Entry 7D3M (electron microscopy, 3.94 A resolution); this record covers chains H and L of the 6 polymer chains in the assembly.

== Chain H ==
Molecule: R50 vh
From: Bos taurus
Amino-acid sequence (167 residues; numbered 1 to 167; the number before each row is that of its first residue):
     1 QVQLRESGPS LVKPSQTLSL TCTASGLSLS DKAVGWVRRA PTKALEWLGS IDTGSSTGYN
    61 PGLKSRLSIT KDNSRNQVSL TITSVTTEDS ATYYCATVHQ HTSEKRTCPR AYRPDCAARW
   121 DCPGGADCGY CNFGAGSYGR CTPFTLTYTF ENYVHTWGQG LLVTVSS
Unresolved in the structure: 146-167
Disulfides: Cys122-Cys141

== Chain L ==
Molecule: R50 vl
From: Bos taurus
Amino-acid sequence (123 residues; numbered 1 to 123; the number before each row is that of its first residue):
     1 WAQAVLTQPS SVSGSLGQRV SITCSGSSSN VGNGYVSWYQ LIPGSAPRTL IYGDTNRASG
    61 VPDRFSGSRA GNTATLSISS LQAEDEAEYF CASPEDSSSN ANFGSGTTLT VLGDYKDDDD
   121 KGG
Unresolved in the structure: 1-4, 113-123

== Chain H / chain L interface ==
Residue-residue contacts - 57 pairs, chain H then chain L:
  Gln1(H) with Thr49(L); Ala58(L); Ser59(L), hydrogen bond (backbone-backbone); Gly60(L)
  Val2(H) with Thr49(L)
  Leu4(H) with Ala46(L); Pro47(L); Arg48(L)
  Arg5(H) with Ala46(L)
  Glu6(H) with Ala46(L)
  Lys32(H) with Tyr35(L); Tyr52(L)
  Val37(H) with Phe103(L), hydrophobic
  Arg39(H) with Glu88(L); Ser105(L)
  Leu45(H) with Leu6(L); Thr7(L); Gln8(L); Gly104(L); Ser105(L)
  Glu46(H) with Phe103(L)
  Trp47(H) with Asn100(L); Ala101(L); Asn102(L); Phe103(L)
  Tyr59(H) with Ser98(L)
  Tyr94(H) with Leu41(L), hydrophobic; Ile42(L), hydrogen bond (side chain-backbone); Pro43(L); Gly44(L), hydrogen bond (side chain-backbone); Ser45(L); Phe90(L), hydrophobic
  Cys95(H) with Leu41(L); Phe90(L), hydrophobic; Phe103(L), hydrophobic
  Thr97(H) with Tyr39(L); Phe103(L)
  Val98(H) with Phe103(L), hydrophobic
  His99(H) with Tyr35(L), hydrogen bond (side chain-backbone); Val36(L); Ser37(L); Tyr39(L); Ala92(L), hydrogen bond (side chain-backbone); Ser93(L); Phe103(L)
  Gln100(H) with Gly34(L); Tyr35(L), hydrogen bond (side chain-backbone); Val36(L); Pro94(L); Ala101(L)
  His101(H) with Asn33(L); Pro94(L)
  Thr102(H) with Pro94(L); Asp96(L); Ser99(L)
  Ser103(H) with Asn33(L), hydrogen bond; Asp96(L)
Also at the interface, not in a pair above, chain H (26 interface residues in all): Gly58, Pro61, Ala96, Glu104, Arg106
Also at the interface, not in a pair above, chain L (37 interface residues in all): Cys91

== In short ==
26 residues of chain H face 37 of chain L across their interface, with 7 hydrogen bonds. Polar pairs include
Tyr94(H)-Ile42(L), Tyr94(H)-Gly44(L) and His99(H)-Tyr35(L).
Chain H is R50 vh and chain L is R50 vl, both from Bos taurus; the structure, Foot and mouth disease virus
O/tibet/99-bound the single chain fragmen antibody R50, was determined by electron microscopy together with
7D3K, 7D3L and 7D3R from the same study.
